4AYH - chain A; structure by X-ray diffraction, 2.52 A resolution.

Chain A:
Molecule: Metal-binding protein yoda
Organism: Salmonella enterica
UniProt: B5MZR0 (B5MZR0_SALET); residues 8-193 here correspond to UniProt positions 31-216 (UniProt number = residue number + 23)
Chain sequence (186 residues; numbered 8 to 193; the number before each row is that of its first residue):
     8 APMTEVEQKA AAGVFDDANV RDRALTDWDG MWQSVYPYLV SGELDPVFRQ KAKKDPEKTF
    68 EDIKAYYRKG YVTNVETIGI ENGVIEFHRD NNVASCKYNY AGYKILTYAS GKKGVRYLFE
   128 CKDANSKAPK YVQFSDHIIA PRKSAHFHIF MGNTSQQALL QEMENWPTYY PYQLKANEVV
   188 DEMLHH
Disulfides: C103-C128
Ion coordination: Zn2+: H153, H155
Reported in the primary citation:
  - Zn2+ coordination: H144, H153, H155
  - conformationally variable residues (loop rearrangement, side-chain flip): C128 to A135, H153, H155

In short:
The Zn2+ site is built by H153 and H155. The paper reports Zn2+ coordination by H144, H153 and H155;
conformational variability at C128, H153 and H155.
Chain A is Metal-binding protein yoda (Salmonella enterica); the structure, The X-ray structure of zinc bound
ZinT, was determined by X-ray diffraction (same publication as 4AW8 and 4ARH).
